PDB entry 7RZU | electron microscopy, 2.30 A resolution | chains A and B of the 6 polymer chains in the assembly

== Chain A (and B) ==
Protein: SARS-CoV-2 HR1 A942S linked to a scaffold, Spike protein S2'
From: Nostoc punctiforme (strain ATCC 29133 / PCC 73102)
Notes: chain B of this document is another copy of the same molecule, construct and numbering; everything in this record applies to it too
Reference sequence: chimeric construct of B2J981, P0DTC2: residues 742-915 from B2J981 (B2J981_NOSP7) positions 5-178 (UniProt number = residue number - 737); residues 917-988 from P0DTC2 (SPIKE_SARS2) positions 917-988 (same numbers)
Amino-acid sequence (257 residues; each row starts with the number of its first residue):
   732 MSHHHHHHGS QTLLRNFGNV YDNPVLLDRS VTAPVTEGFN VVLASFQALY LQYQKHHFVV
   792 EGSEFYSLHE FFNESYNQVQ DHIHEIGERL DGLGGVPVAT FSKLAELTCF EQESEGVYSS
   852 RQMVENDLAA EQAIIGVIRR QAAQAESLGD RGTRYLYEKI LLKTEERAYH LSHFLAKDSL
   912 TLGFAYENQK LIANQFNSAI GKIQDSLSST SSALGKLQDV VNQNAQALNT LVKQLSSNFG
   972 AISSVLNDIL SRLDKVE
Unresolved in the structure: 732-917
Differences from the reference sequence: initiating methionine (732); expression tag (733-741); linker (916); engineered mutation Ser-942 (Ala in P0DTC2)

== How chain A and chain B interact ==
Contacting residue pairs (32):
  Gln-920(A) / Asn-919(B)  hydrogen bond
  Gln-920(A) / Gln-920(B)
  Ile-923(A) / Ile-923(B)  hydrophobic
  Phe-927(A) / Gln-926(B)
  Phe-927(A) / Phe-927(B)  hydrophobic
  Phe-927(A) / Ala-930(B)  hydrophobic
  Ile-931(A) / Ala-930(B)  hydrophobic
  Ile-934(A) / Ile-934(B)  hydrophobic
  Leu-938(A) / Ser-937(B)
  Thr-941(A) / Thr-941(B)
  Leu-945(A) / Ala-944(B)  hydrophobic
  Leu-945(A) / Leu-948(B)  hydrophobic
  Leu-948(A) / Leu-948(B)  hydrophobic
  Val-952(A) / Val-951(B)  hydrophobic
  Val-952(A) / Val-952(B)  hydrophobic
  Ala-956(A) / Asn-955(B)
  Leu-959(A) / Leu-959(B)  hydrophobic
  Leu-959(A) / Leu-962(B)  hydrophobic
  Val-963(A) / Leu-962(B)  hydrophobic
  Leu-966(A) / Leu-966(B)  hydrophobic
  Phe-970(A) / Leu-966(B)  hydrophobic
  Phe-970(A) / Asn-969(B)
  Phe-970(A) / Phe-970(B)  hydrophobic
  Phe-970(A) / Ile-973(B)  hydrophobic
  Leu-977(A) / Val-976(B)  hydrophobic
  Leu-977(A) / Leu-977(B)  hydrophobic
  Leu-977(A) / Ile-980(B)  hydrophobic
  Ile-980(A) / Ile-980(B)  hydrophobic
  Leu-981(A) / Ile-980(B)  hydrophobic
  Leu-984(A) / Arg-983(B)  hydrogen bond (backbone-side chain)
  Asp-985(A) / Arg-983(B)
  Glu-988(A) / Arg-983(B)  salt bridge
Other interface residues (no listed pair), chain A (24 interface residues in all): Leu-962, Ile-973, Val-987
Other interface residues (no listed pair), chain B (27 interface residues in all): Leu-945, Ala-958, Val-987

== In short ==
The interface between chain A and chain B involves 24 residues on one side and 27 on the other; the contacts
include 2 hydrogen bonds and 1 salt bridge. Polar pairs include Glu-988(A)/Arg-983(B), Gln-920(A)/Asn-919(B)
and Leu-984(A)/Arg-983(B).
Chain A and chain B are both SARS-CoV-2 HR1 A942S linked to a scaffold, Spike protein S2' (Nostoc punctiforme
(strain ATCC 29133 / PCC 73102)); the structure, Cryo-EM structure of the SARS-CoV-2 HR1HR2 fusion core
complex with A942S mutation, was determined by electron microscopy together with 7RZQ, 7RZR, 7RZS, 7RZT and
7RZV from the same study.
